Entry 1C7J (X-ray diffraction, 1.60 A resolution); this record covers chain A.

[Chain A]
Name: Protein (para-nitrobenzyl esterase)
Source organism: Bacillus subtilis
Notes: EC 3.1.1.-
UniProtKB: P37967 (PNBA_BACSU); residue numbers follow UniProt; this construct covers 1-489
Chain sequence (489 residues; numbered 1 to 489; the number before each row is that of its first residue):
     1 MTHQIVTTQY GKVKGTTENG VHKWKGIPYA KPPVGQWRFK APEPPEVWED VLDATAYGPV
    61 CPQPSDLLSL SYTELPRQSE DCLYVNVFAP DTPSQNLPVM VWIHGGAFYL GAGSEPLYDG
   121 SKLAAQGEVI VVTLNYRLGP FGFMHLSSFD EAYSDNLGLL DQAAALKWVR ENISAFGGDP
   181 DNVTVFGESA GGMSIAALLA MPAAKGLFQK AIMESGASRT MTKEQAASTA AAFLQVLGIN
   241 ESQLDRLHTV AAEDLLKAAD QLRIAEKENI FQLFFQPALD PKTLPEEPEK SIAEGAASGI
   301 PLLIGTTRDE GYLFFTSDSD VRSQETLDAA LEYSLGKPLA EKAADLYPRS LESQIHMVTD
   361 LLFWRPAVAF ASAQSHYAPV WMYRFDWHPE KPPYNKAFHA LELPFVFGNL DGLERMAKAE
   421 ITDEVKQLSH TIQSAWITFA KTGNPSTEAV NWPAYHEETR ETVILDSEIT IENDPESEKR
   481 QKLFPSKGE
Disordered / not traced: 1, 487-489
Sequence notes: engineered mutation Val60 (Ile in P37967), Met144 (Leu in P37967), Ser317 (Pro in P37967), Arg322 (His in P37967), Ser334 (Leu in P37967), Val358 (Met in P37967), Phe370 (Tyr in P37967)
Bound ions: K+: Thr2, His3, His388
Swiss-Prot annotation at these positions:
  - active site: Ser189 (Acyl-ester intermediate), Glu310 (Charge relay system), His399 (Charge relay system)
  - modified residue: Ser189 (Phosphoserine)
  - natural variant: Pro59 (S59P: In strain: NRRL B8079; this construct carries the variant), Gln95 (K95Q: In strain: NRRL B8079; this construct carries the variant), Asp150 (N150D: In strain: NRRL B8079; this construct carries the variant), Ala230 (S230A: In strain: NRRL B8079; this construct carries the variant), Ser242 (G242S: In strain: NRRL B8079; this construct carries the variant), Arg246 (K246R: In strain: NRRL B8079; this construct carries the variant), Ala251 (S251A: In strain: NRRL B8079; this construct carries the variant), Ser291 (A291S: In strain: NRRL B8079; this construct carries the variant), Ala343 (V343A: In strain: NRRL B8079; this construct carries the variant), Glu390 (K390E: In strain: NRRL B8079; this construct carries the variant), Val463 (L463V: In strain: NRRL B8079; this construct carries the variant)
Reported in the primary citation:
  - binding site for sulfate ion: Lys267, Arg322, Ser323, Thr326
  - conformationally variable residues (loop rearrangement, order/disorder transition, side-chain flip): Asp66 to Glu74, Phe233, Ala258 to Phe275, Phe314, Phe315 to Gln324, Leu362
  - mutagenesis - A56V/A400T: unchanged stability

[Overview]
Thr2, His3 and His388 form the K+ site. From UniProt: 3 active-site residues. From the paper: a binding site
for sulfate ion at Lys267, Arg322 and Ser323 among others; A56V/A400T leave stability unchanged.
Chain A is Protein (para-nitrobenzyl esterase) (Bacillus subtilis); the structure, Pnb esterase 56C8, was
determined by X-ray diffraction, deposited together with 1C7I and 1QE3.
